Entry 8RN3 (electron microscopy, 2.78 A resolution); this record covers chains D and E of the 5 polymer chains in the assembly.

[Chain D]
Protein: Polymerase acidic protein
Organism: Influenza B virus (B/Memphis/13/2003)
Notes: EC 3.1.-.-
Reference sequence: Q5V8Z9 (Q5V8Z9_9INFB); residues 1-726 here = UniProt positions 1-726
Sequence (726 residues; each row starts with the number of its first residue):
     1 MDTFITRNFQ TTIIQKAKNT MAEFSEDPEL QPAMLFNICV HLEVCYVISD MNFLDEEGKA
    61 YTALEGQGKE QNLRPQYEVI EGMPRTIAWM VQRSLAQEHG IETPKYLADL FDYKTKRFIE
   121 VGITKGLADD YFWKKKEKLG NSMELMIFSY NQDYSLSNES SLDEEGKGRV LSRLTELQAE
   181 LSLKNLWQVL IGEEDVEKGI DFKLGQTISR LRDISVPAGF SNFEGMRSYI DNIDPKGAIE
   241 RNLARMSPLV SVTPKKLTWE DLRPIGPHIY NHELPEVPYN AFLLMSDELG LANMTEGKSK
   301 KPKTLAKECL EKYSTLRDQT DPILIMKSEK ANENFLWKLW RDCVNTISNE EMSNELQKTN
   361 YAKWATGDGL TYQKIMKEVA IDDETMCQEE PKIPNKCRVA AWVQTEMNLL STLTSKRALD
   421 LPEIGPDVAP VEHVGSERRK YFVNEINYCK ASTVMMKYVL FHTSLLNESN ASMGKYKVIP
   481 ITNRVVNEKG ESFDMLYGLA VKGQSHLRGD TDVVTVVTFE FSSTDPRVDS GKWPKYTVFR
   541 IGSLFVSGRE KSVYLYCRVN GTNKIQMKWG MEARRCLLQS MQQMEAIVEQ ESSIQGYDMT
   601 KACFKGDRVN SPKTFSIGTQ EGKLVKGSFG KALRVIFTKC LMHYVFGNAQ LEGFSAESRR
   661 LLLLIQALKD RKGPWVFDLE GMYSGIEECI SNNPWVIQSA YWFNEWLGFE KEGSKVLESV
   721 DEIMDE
Unresolved in the structure: 1-359, 391-726
From the paper describing this entry:
  - mutagenesis - K631A/R634A: decreased catalytic activity

[Chain E]
Protein: RNA-directed RNA polymerase catalytic subunit
Organism: Influenza B virus (B/Memphis/13/2003)
Notes: EC 2.7.7.48
Reference sequence: Q5V8Y6 (Q5V8Y6_9INFB); numbering as in UniProt (aligned over 1-752)
Sequence (752 residues; numbered 1 to 752; the number before each row is that of its first residue):
     1 MNINPYFLFI DVPIQAAIST TFPYTGVPPY SHGTGTGYTI DTVIRTHEYS NKGKQYISDV
    61 TGCTMVDPTN GPLPEDNEPS AYAQLDCVLE ALDRMDEEHP GLFQAASQNA METLMVTTVD
   121 KLTQGRQTFD WTVCRNQPAA TALNTTITSF RLNDLNGADK GGLIPFCQDI IDSLDRPEMT
   181 FFSVKNIKKK LPAKNRKGFL IKRIPMKVKD KITKVEYIKR ALSLNTMTKD AERGKLKRRA
   241 IATAGIQIRG FVLVVENLAK NICENLEQSG LPVGGNEKKA KLSNAVAKML SNCPPGGISM
   301 TVTGDNTKWN ECLNPRIFLA MTERITRDSP IWFRDFCSIA PVLFSNKIAR LGKGFMITSK
   361 TKRLKAQIPC PDLFSIPLER YNEETRAKLK KLKPFFNEEG TASLSPGMMM GMFNMLSTVL
   421 GVAALGIKNI GNKEYLWDGL QSSDDFALFV NAKDEETCME GINDFYRTCK LLGINMSKKK
   481 SYCNETGMFE FTSMFYRDGF VSNFAMELPS FGVAGVNESA DMAIGMTIIK NNMINNGMGP
   541 ATAQTAIQLF IADYRYTYKC HRGDSKVEGK RMKIIKELWE NTKGRDGLLV ADGGPNIYNL
   601 RNLHIPEIVL KYNLMDPEYK GRLLHPQNPF VGHLSIEGIK EADITPAHGP VKKMDYDAVS
   661 GTHSWRTKRN RSILNTDQRN MILEEQCYAK CCNLFEACFN SASYRKPVGQ HSMLEAMAHR
   721 LRMDARLDYE SGRMSKDDFE KAMAHLGEIG YI
Unresolved in the structure: 1-352, 387-752

[Interface between chain D and chain E]
Pairs across the interface (46; chain D residue first):
  L370(D) with R363(E)
  Y372(D) with T358(E); S359(E); K360(E); R363(E); L364(E); K365(E), hydrogen bond (backbone-side chain)
  Q373(D) with R363(E); L364(E); K365(E), hydrogen bond (backbone-backbone)
  K374(D) with M356(E); K365(E); Q367(E)
  I375(D) with L364(E), hydrophobic; K365(E), hydrogen bond (backbone-backbone); A366(E)
  K377(D) with P369(E); D372(E), salt bridge
  A380(D) with A366(E), hydrophobic; R380(E), hydrogen bond (backbone-side chain)
  I381(D) with I368(E), hydrophobic; I376(E), hydrophobic; R380(E), hydrogen bond (backbone-side chain)
  D383(D) with K362(E), salt bridge; R380(E), hydrogen bond (backbone-side chain)
  E384(D) with R380(E)
  T385(D) with S359(E)
  M386(D) with I357(E), hydrophobic; T358(E); S359(E); K365(E); A366(E); R380(E), hydrogen bond (backbone-side chain)
  C387(D) with I357(E); T358(E), hydrogen bond (backbone-backbone); R380(E)
  Q388(D) with F355(E); M356(E); R380(E), hydrogen bond (backbone-backbone); Y381(E); N382(E); T385(E), hydrogen bond
  E389(D) with M356(E); T358(E); N382(E), hydrogen bond (backbone-side chain)
  E390(D) with N382(E)
Also at the interface, not in a pair above, chain D (17 interface residues in all): T371
Also at the interface, not in a pair above, chain E (22 interface residues in all): S375, E383

[Summary]
The interface between chain D and chain E involves 17 residues on one side and 22 on the other, with 11
hydrogen bonds and 2 salt bridges. Polar pairs include K377(D)-D372(E), D383(D)-K362(E) and Y372(D)-K365(E).
The paper reports that K631A/R634A of chain D reduce catalytic activity.
Here chain D is Polymerase acidic protein and chain E is RNA-directed RNA polymerase catalytic subunit, both
from Influenza B virus (B/Memphis/13/2003). Entry 8RN3 (Pseudo-symmetrical influenza B polymerase apo-dimer,
encapsidase moiety (from "Influenza B polymerase pseudo-symmetrical dimer" | Local refinement)) was determined
by electron microscopy together with 8RN1, 8RN2, 8RN4, 8RN5, 8RN6, 8RN7 and 5 further entries from the same
study.
